1EFX - chains A and B of the 5 polymer chains in the assembly; structure by X-ray diffraction, 3.00 A resolution.

== Chain A ==
Molecule: HLA-CW3 (heavy chain)
Organism: Homo sapiens
Notes: fragment: extracellular alpha-1, alpha-2 and alpha-3 domains
Amino-acid sequence (278 residues; row label = number of the first residue in the row):
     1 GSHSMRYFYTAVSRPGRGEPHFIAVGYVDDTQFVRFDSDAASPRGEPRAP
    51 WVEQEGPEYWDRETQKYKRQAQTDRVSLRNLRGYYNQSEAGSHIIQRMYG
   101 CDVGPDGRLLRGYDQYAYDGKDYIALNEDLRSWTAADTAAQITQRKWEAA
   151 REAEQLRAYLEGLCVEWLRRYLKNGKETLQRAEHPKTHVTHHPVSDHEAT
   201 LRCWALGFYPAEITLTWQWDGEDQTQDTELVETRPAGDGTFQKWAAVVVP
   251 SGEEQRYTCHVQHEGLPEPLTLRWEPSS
Disulfides: Cys101-Cys164, Cys203-Cys259

== Chain B ==
Molecule: Beta-2-microglobulin
Organism: Homo sapiens
Reference sequence: P61769 (B2MG_HUMAN); residues 1-99 here correspond to UniProt positions 21-119 (UniProt number = residue number + 20)
Amino-acid sequence (100 residues; each row starts with the number of its first residue; numbering starts at 0):
     0 MIQRTPKIQVYSRHPAENGKSNFLNCYVSGFHPSDIEVDLLKNGERIEKV
    50 EHSDLSFSKDWSFYLLYYTEFTPTEKDEYACRVNHVTLSQPKIVKWDRDM
Disulfides: Cys25-Cys80
Curated features (UniProtKB/Swiss-Prot):
  - modified residue: Gln2 (Pyrrolidone carboxylic acid)
  - glycosylation: Ile1 (N-linked (Glc) (glycation) isoleucine), Lys19 (N-linked (Glc) (glycation) lysine), Lys41 (N-linked (Glc) (glycation) lysine), Lys48 (N-linked (Glc) (glycation) lysine), Lys58 (N-linked (Glc) (glycation) lysine), Lys91 (N-linked (Glc) (glycation) lysine), Lys94 (N-linked (Glc) (glycation) lysine)

== Interface between chain A and chain B ==
Residue-residue contacts (54):
  Phe8(A) - Ser55(B)
  Phe8(A) - Phe56(B)
  Tyr9(A) - Phe56(B)
  Thr10(A) - Leu54(B)
  Thr10(A) - Phe56(B)
  Thr10(A) - Phe62(B)
  Val12(A) - Ser33(B)
  Arg17(A) - Asp34(B)  salt bridge
  Ile23(A) - Leu54(B)
  Val25(A) - Asp53(B)
  Val25(A) - Leu54(B)
  Val25(A) - Ser55(B)
  Tyr27(A) - Ser55(B)
  Tyr27(A) - Tyr63(B)  hydrogen bond
  Gln32(A) - Asp53(B)  hydrogen bond
  Arg35(A) - Asp53(B)  salt bridge
  Arg48(A) - Asp53(B)  salt bridge
  Ile94(A) - His31(B)
  Ile94(A) - Pro32(B)  hydrophobic
  Gln96(A) - His31(B)  hydrogen bond
  Gln96(A) - Phe56(B)
  Gln96(A) - Trp60(B)  hydrogen bond (side chain-backbone)
  Gln96(A) - Phe62(B)
  Arg97(A) - Phe56(B)
  Gln115(A) - Trp60(B)
  Tyr116(A) - Trp60(B)
  Ala117(A) - Trp60(B)
  Asp119(A) - Ile1(B)
  Asp119(A) - His31(B)
  Gly120(A) - His31(B)  hydrogen bond (backbone-side chain)
  Asp122(A) - Trp60(B)
  His192(A) - Asp98(B)  salt bridge
  Arg202(A) - Asp98(B)  hydrogen bond (side chain-backbone)
  Arg202(A) - Met99(B)
  Trp204(A) - Asp98(B)
  Trp204(A) - Met99(B)
  Val231(A) - Gln8(B)
  Glu232(A) - Lys6(B)  salt bridge
  Glu232(A) - Gln8(B)  hydrogen bond (backbone-side chain)
  Arg234(A) - Gln8(B)  hydrogen bond
  Arg234(A) - Tyr10(B)
  Arg234(A) - Met99(B)  hydrogen bond (side chain-backbone)
  Pro235(A) - Tyr10(B)  hydrogen bond (backbone-side chain)
  Pro235(A) - Asn24(B)
  Pro235(A) - Tyr26(B)
  Ala236(A) - Arg12(B)
  Ala236(A) - Asn24(B)
  Gly237(A) - Arg12(B)  hydrogen bond (backbone-side chain)
  Gly237(A) - Leu65(B)
  Asp238(A) - Arg12(B)
  Gln242(A) - Tyr10(B)
  Gln242(A) - Ser11(B)  hydrogen bond (side chain-backbone)
  Gln242(A) - Arg12(B)  hydrogen bond (side chain-backbone)
  Trp244(A) - Met99(B)  hydrogen bond (side chain-backbone)
Interface residues without a listed pair, chain A (34 interface residues in all): Met98, Leu206
Interface residues without a listed pair, chain B (26 interface residues in all): Arg3, Pro14, Tyr67, Arg97

== Overview ==
34 residues of chain A face 26 of chain B across their interface; the contacts include 14 hydrogen bonds and 5
salt bridges. Among the polar pairs are Arg17(A)-Asp34(B), Arg35(A)-Asp53(B) and Arg48(A)-Asp53(B).
Chain A is HLA-CW3 (heavy chain) and chain B is Beta-2-microglobulin, both from Homo sapiens; the structure,
Structure of a complex between the human natural killer cell receptor KIR2DL2 and a class I ..., was
determined by X-ray diffraction.
